Entry 8VMB (X-ray diffraction, 2.97 A resolution); this record covers chains R and H of the 3 polymer chains in the assembly.

[Chain R]
Molecule: 85-nt RNA strand
Sequence (85 nucleotides; row label = number of the first residue in the row):
     1 GGAAACUGGGUAUAGGUGAAACACACCUGUACCACCCACGUGGUGUAGUG
    51 CUCCUGUAUUCCGGUACACUUGCACGCCAGUUUCC
Disordered / not traced: 61-62

[Chain H]
Protein: Heavy Chain of Fab BL3-6
Source organism: Homo sapiens
Notes: antibody fragment or engineered binder
Chain sequence (233 residues; numbered 1 to 233; the number before each row is that of its first residue):
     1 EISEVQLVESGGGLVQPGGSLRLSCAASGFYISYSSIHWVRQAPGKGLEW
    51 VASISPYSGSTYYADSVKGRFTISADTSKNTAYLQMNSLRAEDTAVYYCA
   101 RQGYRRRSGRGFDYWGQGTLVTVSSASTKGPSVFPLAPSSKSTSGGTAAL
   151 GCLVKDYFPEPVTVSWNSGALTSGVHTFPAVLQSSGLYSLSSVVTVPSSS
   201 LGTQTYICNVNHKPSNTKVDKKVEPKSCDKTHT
Disordered / not traced: 1-2, 231-233
Disulfides: Cys25-Cys99, Cys152-Cys208

[Chain R / chain H interface]
Pairs across the interface (21; chain R residue first):
  U17(R) - Arg105(H)  salt bridge to the phosphate
  U17(R) - Arg106(H)  phosphate contact
  G18(R) - Arg105(H)  salt bridge to the phosphate
  G18(R) - Arg106(H)  salt bridge to the phosphate
  A19(R) - Tyr34(H)  stacking on the base
  A19(R) - Tyr57(H)  hydrogen bond to the sugar
  A19(R) - Tyr104(H)  sugar contact
  A20(R) - Tyr57(H)  stacking on the base
  A20(R) - Gly103(H)  phosphate contact
  A20(R) - Tyr104(H)  phosphate contact
  A20(R) - Arg105(H)  salt bridge to the phosphate
  A21(R) - Pro56(H)  phosphate contact
  A21(R) - Gln102(H)  hydrogen bond to the base
  A21(R) - Arg110(H)  hydrogen bond to the sugar
  C22(R) - Ser55(H)  base contact
  C22(R) - Pro56(H)  hydrogen bond to the base
  C22(R) - Ser58(H)  hydrogen bond to the base
  C22(R) - Ser60(H)  hydrogen bond to the base
  C22(R) - Tyr62(H)  sugar contact
  A23(R) - Tyr57(H)  base contact
  A23(R) - Ser58(H)  base contact
Interface residues without a listed pair, chain H (15 interface residues in all): Ser36, His38

[In short]
7 residues of chain R and 15 residues of chain H are in contact; the contacts include 6 hydrogen bonds, 4 salt
bridges and 2 aromatic stacking contacts. Polar pairs include A21(R)-Gln102(H), C22(R)-Pro56(H) and
C22(R)-Ser58(H).
Here chain R is an 85-nt RNA strand and chain H is Heavy Chain of Fab BL3-6 (Homo sapiens). Entry 8VMB (The
crystal structure of rhinovirus C15 RNA replication element sB-loop mutant in complex with Fab BL3-6) was
determined by X-ray diffraction (same publication as 8VM8).
